Entry 9C7Y (electron microscopy, 3.24 A resolution); this record covers chains A and B of the 5 polymer chains in the assembly.

== Chain A ==
Molecule: RNA-directed RNA polymerase L
From: Human respiratory syncytial virus A2
Notes: EC 2.7.7.48, 2.1.1.56, 2.7.7.-, 2.7.7.88
UniProtKB: P28887 (L_HRSVA); numbering as in UniProt (aligned over 1-2165)
Sequence (2201 residues; numbered -35 to 2165; the number before each row is that of its first residue; numbers below 1 keep their minus sign (Met-35 is residue -35)):
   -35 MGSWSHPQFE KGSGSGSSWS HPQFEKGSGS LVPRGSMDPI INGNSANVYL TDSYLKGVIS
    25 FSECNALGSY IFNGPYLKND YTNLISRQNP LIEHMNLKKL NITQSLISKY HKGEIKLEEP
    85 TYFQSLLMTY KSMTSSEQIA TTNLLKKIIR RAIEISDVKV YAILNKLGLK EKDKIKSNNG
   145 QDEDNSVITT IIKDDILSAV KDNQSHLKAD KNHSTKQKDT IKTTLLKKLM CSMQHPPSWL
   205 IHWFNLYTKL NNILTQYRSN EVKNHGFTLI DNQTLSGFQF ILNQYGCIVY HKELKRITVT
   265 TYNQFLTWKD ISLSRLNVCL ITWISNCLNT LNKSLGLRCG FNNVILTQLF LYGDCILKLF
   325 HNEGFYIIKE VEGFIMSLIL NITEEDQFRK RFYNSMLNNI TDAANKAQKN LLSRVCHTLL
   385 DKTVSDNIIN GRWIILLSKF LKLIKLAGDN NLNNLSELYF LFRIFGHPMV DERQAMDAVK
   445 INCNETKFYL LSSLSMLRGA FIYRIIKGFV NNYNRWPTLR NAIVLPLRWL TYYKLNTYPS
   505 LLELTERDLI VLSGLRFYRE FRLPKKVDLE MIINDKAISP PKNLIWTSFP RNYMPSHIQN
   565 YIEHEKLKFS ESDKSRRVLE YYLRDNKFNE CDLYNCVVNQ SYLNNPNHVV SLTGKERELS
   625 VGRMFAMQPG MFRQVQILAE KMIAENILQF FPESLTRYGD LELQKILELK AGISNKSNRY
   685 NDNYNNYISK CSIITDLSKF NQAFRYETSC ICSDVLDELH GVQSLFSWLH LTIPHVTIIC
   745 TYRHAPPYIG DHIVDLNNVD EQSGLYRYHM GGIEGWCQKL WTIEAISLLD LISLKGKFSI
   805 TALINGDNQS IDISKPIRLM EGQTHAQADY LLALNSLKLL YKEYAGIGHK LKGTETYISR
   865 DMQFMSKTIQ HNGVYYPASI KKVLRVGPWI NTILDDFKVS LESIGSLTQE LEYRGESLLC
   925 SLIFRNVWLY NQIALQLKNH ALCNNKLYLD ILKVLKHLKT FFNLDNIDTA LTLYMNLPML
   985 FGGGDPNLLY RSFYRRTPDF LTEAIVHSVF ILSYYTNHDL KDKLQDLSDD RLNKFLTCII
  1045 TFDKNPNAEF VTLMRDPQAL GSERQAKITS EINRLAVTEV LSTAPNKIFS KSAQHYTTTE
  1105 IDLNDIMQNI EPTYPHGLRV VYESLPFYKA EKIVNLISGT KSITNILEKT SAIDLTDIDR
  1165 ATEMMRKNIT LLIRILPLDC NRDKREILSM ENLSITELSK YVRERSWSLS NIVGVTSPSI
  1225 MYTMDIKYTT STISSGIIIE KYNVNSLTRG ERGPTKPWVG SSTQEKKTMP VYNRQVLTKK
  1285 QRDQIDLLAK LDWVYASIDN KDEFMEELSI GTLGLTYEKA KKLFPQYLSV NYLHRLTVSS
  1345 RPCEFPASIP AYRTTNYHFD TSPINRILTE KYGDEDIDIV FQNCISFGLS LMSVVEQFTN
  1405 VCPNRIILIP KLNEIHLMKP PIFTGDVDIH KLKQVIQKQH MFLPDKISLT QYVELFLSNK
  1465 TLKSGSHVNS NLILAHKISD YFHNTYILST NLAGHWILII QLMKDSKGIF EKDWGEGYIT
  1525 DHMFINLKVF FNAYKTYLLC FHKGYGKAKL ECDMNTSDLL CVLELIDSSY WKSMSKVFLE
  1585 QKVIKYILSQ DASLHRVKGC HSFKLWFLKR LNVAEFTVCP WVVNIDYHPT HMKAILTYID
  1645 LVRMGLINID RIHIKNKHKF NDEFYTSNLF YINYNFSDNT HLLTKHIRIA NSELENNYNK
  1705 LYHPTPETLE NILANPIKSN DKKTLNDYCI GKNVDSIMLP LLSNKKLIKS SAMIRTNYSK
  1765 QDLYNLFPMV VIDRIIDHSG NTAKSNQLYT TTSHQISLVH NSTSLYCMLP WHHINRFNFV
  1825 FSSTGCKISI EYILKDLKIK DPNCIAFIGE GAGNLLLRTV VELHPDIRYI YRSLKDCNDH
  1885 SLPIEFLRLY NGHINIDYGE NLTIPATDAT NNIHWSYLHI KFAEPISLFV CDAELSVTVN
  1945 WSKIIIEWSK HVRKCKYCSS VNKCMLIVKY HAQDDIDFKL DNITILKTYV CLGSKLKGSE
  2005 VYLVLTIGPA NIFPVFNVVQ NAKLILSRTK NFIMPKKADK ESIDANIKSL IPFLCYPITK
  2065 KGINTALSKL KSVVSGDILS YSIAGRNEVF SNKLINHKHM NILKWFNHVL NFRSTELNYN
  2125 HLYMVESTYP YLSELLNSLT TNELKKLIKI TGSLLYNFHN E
Unresolved in the structure: -35 to 10, 135-182, 619-627, 660-688, 1185-1189, 1461-2165
Differences from the reference sequence: initiating methionine (-35); expression tag (-34 to 0)
Small-molecule neighbours: jnj-2729 (A1AWZ; (2S)-1,1,1-trifluoro-2-[5-fluoro-6-(4-fluorophenyl)-4-(2-hydroxypropan-2-yl)pyridin-2-yl]-3-[(4M)-4-(8-methoxyquinolin-6-yl)-1H-1,2,3-triazol-1-yl]propan-2-ol): Pro1002, Gly1218, Val1219, Thr1220, Ser1221, Ile1241, Leu1337, His1338, Arg1345, Phe1349, Thr1365, Ile1368, Asn1369, Leu1372, Thr1373, Tyr1376, Asp1378, Glu1379, Asp1380, Ile1381, Asp1382, Ile1383, Val1384, Phe1385, Gln1386, Cys1388, Met1422
Curated features (UniProtKB/Swiss-Prot):
  - active site: His1338 (Nucleophile), Lys1831 (For mRNA (nucleoside-2'-O-)-methyltransferase activity), Asp1936 (For mRNA (nucleoside-2'-O-)-methyltransferase activity), Lys1973 (For mRNA (nucleoside-2'-O-)-methyltransferase activity), Glu2004 (For mRNA (nucleoside-2'-O-)-methyltransferase activity)
  - binding site (Mg(2+)): Asp700, Asp811
  - binding site (substrate): Gly1853 to Gly1857

== Chain B ==
Molecule: Phosphoprotein
From: Human respiratory syncytial virus A2
UniProtKB: P03421 (PHOSP_HRSVA); residues 1-241 here = UniProt positions 1-241
Sequence (256 residues; numbered 1 to 256; the number before each row is that of its first residue):
     1 MEKFAPEFHG EDANNRATKF LESIKGKFTS PKDPKKKDSI ISVNSIDIEV TKESPITSNS
    61 TIINPTNETD DTAGNKPNYQ RKPLVSFKED PTPSDNPFSK LYKETIETFD NNEEESSYSY
   121 EEINDQTNDN ITARLDRIDE KLSEILGMLH TLVVASAGPT SARDGIRDAM IGLREEMIEK
   181 IRTEALMTND RLEAMARLRN EESEKMAKDT SDEVSLNPTS EKLNNLLEGN DSDNDLSLED
   241 FKGENKYFQG HHHHHH
Unresolved in the structure: 1-127, 242-256
Differences from the reference sequence: expression tag (242-256)
Curated features (UniProtKB/Swiss-Prot):
  - region: Met1 to Ser30 (Binding to monomeric RNA-free nucleoprotein), Ser39 to Thr57 (Important for viral particle assembly), Arg81 to Phe87 (Binding to host phosphatase PP1), Asp90 to Asp110 (Binding to protein M2-1), Leu216 to Ser232 (Binding to RNA-directed RNA polymerase L), Ser232 to Phe241 (Binding to the N-RNA complex)
  - site: Thr108 (Interaction with protein M2-1)
  - modified residue: Thr108 (Phosphothreonine), Ser116 (Phosphoserine), Ser117 (Phosphoserine), Ser119 (Phosphoserine), Ser232 (Phosphoserine), Ser237 (Phosphoserine)

== Interface between chain A and chain B ==
Residue-residue contacts (89; chain A residue first):
  Tyr316(A) with Leu236(B), hydrophobic; Leu238(B)
  Cys319(A) with Leu238(B), hydrophobic
  Leu323(A) with Phe241(B), hydrophobic
  Arg355(A) with Asp209(B), hydrogen bond (side chain-backbone); Thr210(B); Ser211(B); Val214(B)
  Asn358(A) with Val214(B), hydrogen bond (side chain-backbone); Leu216(B)
  Ser359(A) with Val214(B)
  Leu361(A) with Leu216(B), hydrophobic; Ser220(B); Leu223(B), hydrophobic; Asn224(B)
  Asn362(A) with Val214(B); Ser215(B), hydrogen bond (side chain-backbone); Leu216(B); Asn217(B), hydrogen bond (side chain-backbone); Ser220(B), hydrogen bond
  Thr365(A) with Thr219(B); Ser220(B); Leu223(B)
  Asp366(A) with Asn217(B), hydrogen bond
  Asn369(A) with Thr219(B)
  Asn391(A) with Phe241(B)
  Arg396(A) with Asp235(B), hydrogen bond (side chain-backbone)
  Trp397(A) with Thr219(B)
  Ile398(A) with Leu223(B), hydrophobic; Leu226(B)
  Ile399(A) with Leu226(B), hydrophobic; Asn234(B)
  Ser402(A) with Leu223(B); Leu226(B); Leu227(B)
  Lys403(A) with Asn234(B); Leu236(B)
  Leu405(A) with Leu227(B), hydrophobic
  Lys406(A) with Leu226(B), hydrogen bond (side chain-backbone); Leu227(B); Asn230(B), hydrogen bond
  Ile445(A) with Asn189(B), hydrogen bond (backbone-side chain)
  Asn448(A) with Pro159(B); Arg163(B), hydrogen bond; Met187(B)
  Glu449(A) with Asn189(B); Asp190(B)
  Thr450(A) with Ser156(B); Met187(B), hydrogen bond (side chain-backbone); Thr188(B)
  Lys451(A) with Val154(B); Ala155(B); Ser156(B), hydrogen bond (backbone-backbone)
  Phe452(A) with Val154(B); Ala155(B), hydrophobic; Ile181(B), hydrophobic; Leu186(B), hydrophobic; Thr188(B); Arg197(B), hydrogen bond (backbone-side chain)
  Tyr453(A) with Val153(B); Val154(B), hydrogen bond (backbone-backbone)
  Leu454(A) with Leu152(B); Val153(B), hydrophobic
  Leu455(A) with Leu152(B), hydrogen bond (backbone-backbone); Val154(B), hydrophobic
  Ser456(A) with His150(B)
  Arg709(A) with Ser156(B)
  Glu711(A) with Ser156(B); Ala157(B), hydrogen bond (side chain-backbone); Ala169(B)
  Pro738(A) with Ile166(B), hydrophobic
  Glu765(A) with Arg163(B), salt bridge
  Arg771(A) with Arg163(B), hydrogen bond (backbone-side chain)
  Tyr772(A) with Pro159(B); Arg163(B); Asp164(B); Gly165(B), hydrogen bond (side chain-backbone)
  Met774(A) with Ala157(B); Gly158(B); Pro159(B); Ile166(B), hydrophobic
  Tyr834(A) with Ser211(B); Asp212(B), hydrogen bond (side chain-backbone)
  Leu838(A) with Ser211(B); Asp212(B)
  Leu841(A) with Thr210(B)
  Tyr845(A) with Thr210(B)
  Ala849(A) with Arg197(B), hydrogen bond (backbone-side chain)
  Lys854(A) with Glu193(B), salt bridge
Interface residues without a listed pair, chain A (57 interface residues in all): Lys322, Tyr357, Ile364, Leu400, Leu401, Asn446, Leu458, Ile514, His739, Tyr770, Lys842, Gly850, Leu855, Gly857
Interface residues without a listed pair, chain B (49 interface residues in all): Leu149, Thr151, Ala194, Leu198, Met206, Lys222, Asp231

== Summary ==
57 residues of chain A and 49 residues of chain B are in contact; the contacts include 21 hydrogen bonds and 2
salt bridges. Polar contacts include Glu765(A)-Arg163(B), Lys854(A)-Glu193(B) and Arg355(A)-Asp209(B). Chain A
binds jnj-2729.
Chain A is RNA-directed RNA polymerase L and chain B is Phosphoprotein, both from Human respiratory syncytial
virus A2; the structure, Structure Of Respiratory Syncytial Virus Polymerase in complex with JNJ-2729, was
determined by electron microscopy.
